4W9F - chains B and C of the 3 polymer chains in the assembly; structure by X-ray diffraction, 2.10 A resolution.

# Chain B
Protein: Transcription elongation factor B polypeptide 1
From: Homo sapiens
UniProt: Q15369 (ELOC_HUMAN); residue numbers follow UniProt; this construct covers 17-112
Chain sequence (97 residues; numbered 16 to 112; the number before each row is that of its first residue):
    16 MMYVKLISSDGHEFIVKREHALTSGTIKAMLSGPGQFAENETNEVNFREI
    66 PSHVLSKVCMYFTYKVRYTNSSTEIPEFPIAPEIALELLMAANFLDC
Not modelled in the structure: 48-57
Modified / non-standard residues: C112 (S-(dimethylarsenic)cysteine; CAS)
Differences from the reference sequence: initiating methionine (16)

# Chain C
Protein: Von Hippel-Lindau disease tumor suppressor
From: Homo sapiens
UniProt: P40337 (VHL_HUMAN), isoform P40337-3; residues 54-213 here = UniProt positions 54-213
Chain sequence (162 residues; each row starts with the number of its first residue):
    52 GSMEAGRPRPVLRSVNSREPSQVIFCNRSPRVVLPVWLNFDGEPQPYPTL
   102 PPGTGRRIHSYRGHLWLFRDAGTHDGLLVNQTELFVPSLNVDGQPIFANI
   152 TLPVYTLKERCLQVVRSLVKPENYRRLDIVRSLYEDLEDHPNVQKDLERL
   202 TQERIAHQRMGD
Not modelled in the structure: 52-61, 142, 204-213
Modified / non-standard residues: C77 (S-(dimethylarsenic)cysteine; CAS)
Differences from the reference sequence: expression tag (52-53)
Small-molecule neighbours: 3JU ((4R)-1-(3,3-dimethylbutanoyl)-4-hydroxy-N-[4-(4-methyl-1,3-thiazol-5-yl)benzyl]-L-prolinamide): F76, P86, W88, F91, Y98, P99, L101, R107, I109, H110, S111, Y112, H115, W117
Curated features (UniProtKB/Swiss-Prot):
  - region: T157 to V166 (Interaction with Elongin BC complex)
  - natural variant: L63 (L63P: In PCC), R64 (R64P: In PCC), S65 (S65A: In PCC; S65L: In VHLD; S65W: In VHLD), V66 to Q73 (deletion: In VHLD), S68 (S68W: In PCC and VHLD), E70 (E70K: In VHLD), V74 (V74G: In VHLD), I75 (deletion: In VHLD), F76 (F76I: In VHLD; F76L: In VHLD; F76S: In VHLD; deletion: In VHLD), N78 (N78H: In VHLD; N78S: In VHLD; N78T: In VHLD), R79 (R79P: In VHLD), S80 (S80I: In VHLD; S80N: In PCC and VHLD; S80R: In VHLD), 64 further natural variant entries in UniProt
  - mutagenesis: Y98 (Y98N: No interaction with HIF1A. No HIF1A degradation)
What the authors report for this chain:
  - binding site for 3JU: P99, R107

# How chain B and chain C interact
Contacting residue pairs (33):
  Y76(B) - Y156(C)  hydrogen bond (side chain-backbone)
  Y76(B) - T157(C)
  Y76(B) - L158(C)  hydrogen bond (side chain-backbone)
  Y83(B) - V155(C)
  S86(B) - Q132(C)
  S87(B) - Q132(C)
  E89(B) - R79(C)
  I90(B) - L153(C)
  P91(B) - L153(C)
  E92(B) - P81(C)
  E92(B) - R82(C)  salt bridge
  E92(B) - L153(C)
  E92(B) - R161(C)  salt bridge
  F93(B) - L158(C)  hydrophobic
  F93(B) - R161(C)  hydrogen bond (backbone-side chain)
  I95(B) - R161(C)
  I95(B) - C162(C)  hydrophobic
  P97(B) - L169(C)  hydrophobic
  A100(B) - V165(C)  hydrophobic
  L101(B) - I180(C)  hydrophobic
  L103(B) - C162(C)  hydrophobic
  L104(B) - C162(C)
  L104(B) - L163(C)  hydrophobic
  L104(B) - L184(C)  hydrophobic
  M105(B) - D179(C)
  M105(B) - I180(C)  hydrophobic
  A107(B) - L158(C)  hydrophobic
  A107(B) - K159(C)
  N108(B) - K159(C)  hydrogen bond
  N108(B) - L184(C)
  C112(B) - T157(C)
  C112(B) - L158(C)  hydrogen bond (backbone-backbone)
  C112(B) - K159(C)  hydrogen bond (backbone-backbone)
Interface residues without a listed pair, chain B (23 interface residues in all): V73, Y79, K80, T84
Interface residues without a listed pair, chain C (23 interface residues in all): P154, Q164, V166, L178, D187

# Overview
The chain B/chain C interface involves 23 residues from each chain; the contacts include 6 hydrogen bonds and
2 salt bridges. Polar pairs include E92(B)-R82(C), E92(B)-R161(C) and Y76(B)-Y156(C). Bound to chain C:
compound 3JU. From UniProt: one mutagenesis site on chain C. From the paper: a binding site for 3JU at P99(C)
and R107(C).
Chain B is Transcription elongation factor B polypeptide 1 and chain C is Von Hippel-Lindau disease tumor
suppressor, both from Homo sapiens; the structure, pVHL:EloB:EloC in complex with
(2S,4R)-1-(3,3-dimethylbutanoyl)-4-hydroxy-N-(4-(4-methylthiazol-5-yl)benzyl)pyrrolidine-2-carboxamide (ligand
5), was determined by X-ray diffraction (same publication as 4W9C, 4W9D, 4W9E, 4W9G, 4W9H, 4W9I and 3 further
entries).
